PDB entry 2E76 | X-ray diffraction, 3.41 A resolution | chains E and H of the 8 polymer chains in the assembly

[Chain E]
Molecule: Cytochrome b6-f complex subunit 6
Organism: Mastigocladus laminosus
UniProtKB: P83795 (PETL_MASLA); residues 1-32 here = UniProt positions 1-32
Chain sequence (32 residues; row label = number of the first residue in the row):
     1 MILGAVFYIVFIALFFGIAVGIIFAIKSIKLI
Residues lining bound ligands: dioleoyl-phosphatidylcholine (OPC; (7R,17E)-4-hydroxy-N,N,N,7-tetramethyl-7-[(8E)-octadec-8-enoyloxy]-10-oxo-3,5,9-trioxa-4-phosphaheptacos-17-en-1-aminium 4-oxide): Met1, Gly4, Ala5, Tyr8, Ile9

[Chain H]
Molecule: Cytochrome b6-f complex subunit 8
Organism: Mastigocladus laminosus
UniProtKB: P83798 (PETN_MASLA); residue numbers follow UniProt; this construct covers 1-29
Chain sequence (29 residues; each row starts with the number of its first residue):
     1 MEIDVLGWVALLVVFTWSIAMVVWGRNGL
Residues lining bound ligands:
  - beta-carotene (BCR): Phe15, Ser18, Ile19
  - dioleoyl-phosphatidylcholine (OPC; (7R,17E)-4-hydroxy-N,N,N,7-tetramethyl-7-[(8E)-octadec-8-enoyloxy]-10-oxo-3,5,9-trioxa-4-phosphaheptacos-17-en-1-aminium 4-oxide): Val5, Trp8, Leu11, Leu12, Phe15

[Interface between chain E and chain H]
Contacting residue pairs - 10 pairs, chain E then chain H:
  Leu3(E) with Glu2(H)
  Gly4(E) with Val9(H)
  Tyr8(E) with Val9(H), hydrophobic; Val13(H), hydrophobic; Thr16(H), hydrogen bond
  Phe11(E) with Val9(H), hydrophobic; Val13(H), hydrophobic
  Ile12(E) with Thr16(H)
  Phe15(E) with Trp17(H)
  Phe16(E) with Trp17(H)
Also at the interface, not in a pair above, chain E (10 interface residues in all): Phe7, Ala19, Ile23
Also at the interface, not in a pair above, chain H (10 interface residues in all): Val5, Leu6, Ala10, Leu12, Trp24

[Summary]
Chain E and chain H each contribute 10 residues to their interface; the contacts include 1 hydrogen bond. Its
one hydrogen-bonded contact is Tyr8(E)-Thr16(H). Dioleoyl-phosphatidylcholine is bound between chain E and
chain H. Ligands of chain H: beta-carotene.
Here chain E is Cytochrome b6-f complex subunit 6 and chain H is Cytochrome b6-f complex subunit 8, both from
Mastigocladus laminosus. Entry 2E76 (Crystal Structure of the Cytochrome b6f Complex with
tridecyl-stigmatellin (TDS) from M.laminosus) was determined by X-ray diffraction together with 2E74 and 2E75
from the same study.
